8OO8 - chain A; structure by X-ray diffraction, 1.40 A resolution.

# Chain A
Molecule: Carbonic anhydrase 2
Source organism: Homo sapiens
Notes: EC 4.2.1.1
UniProtKB: P00918 (CAH2_HUMAN); the author numbering skips numbers that UniProt does not, so the offset changes along the chain: 2-125 = UniProt 2-125; 127-261 = UniProt 126-260
Amino-acid sequence (259 residues; numbered 2 to 261; 1 number in that range is skipped by the numbering (no residue carries it; nothing is unmodelled there); the number before each row is that of its first residue):
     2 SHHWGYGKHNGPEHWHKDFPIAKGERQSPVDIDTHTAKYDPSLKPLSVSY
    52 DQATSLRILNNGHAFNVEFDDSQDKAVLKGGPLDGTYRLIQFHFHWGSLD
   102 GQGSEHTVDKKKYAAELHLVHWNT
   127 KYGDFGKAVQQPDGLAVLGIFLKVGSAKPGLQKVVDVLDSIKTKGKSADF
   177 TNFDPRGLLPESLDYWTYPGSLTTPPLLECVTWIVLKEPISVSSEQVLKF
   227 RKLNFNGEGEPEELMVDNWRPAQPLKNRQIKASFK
Unresolved in the structure: 2-3
Curated features (UniProtKB/Swiss-Prot):
  - active site: His64 (Proton donor/acceptor)
  - binding site (Zn(2+)): His94, His96, His119
  - binding site (substrate): Thr199, Thr200
  - site: Tyr7 (Fine-tunes the proton-transfer properties of H-64), Asn62 (Fine-tunes the proton-transfer properties of H-64), Asn67 (Fine-tunes the proton-transfer properties of H-64), Gln92 (Involved in the binding of some activators, including histamine and L-histidine)
  - modified residue: Ser2 (N-acetylserine), Ser166 (Phosphoserine), Ser173 (Phosphoserine)
Covalently attached groups: compound VV8 linked to His64
Bound ions: Zn2+: His94, His96, His119 (together with VV8)
Residues lining bound ligands: VV8 (3-(cyclooctylamino)-4-ethylsulfonyl-2,5,6-tris(fluoranyl)benzenesulfonamide): Trp5, Asn62, Ala65, Asn67, Ile91, Gln92, His94, His96, Glu106, His119, Val121, Phe131, Val135, Leu141, Val143, Ser197, Leu198, Thr199, Thr200, Trp209
What the authors report for this chain:
  - binding site for VV8: Asn62, His64, Gln92
  - catalytic residues: His64 (citing earlier work)

# Overview
Compound VV8 is covalently linked to His64. His94, His96 and His119 coordinate Zn2+. Curated annotation
(UniProt) lists active-site residue His64, 3 Zn2+-binding residues and substrate-binding residues Thr199 and
Thr200. From the paper: the catalytic residue His64; a binding site for VV8 at Asn62, His64 and Gln92.
Chain A is Carbonic anhydrase 2 (Homo sapiens); the structure, Three-Dimensional Structure of Human Carbonic
Anhydrase II in Complex with a Covalent Inhibitor, was determined by X-ray diffraction (same publication as
8S4F and 9FLF).
